2NZD - chains I and G of the 10 polymer chains in the assembly; structure by X-ray diffraction, 2.65 A resolution.

# Chain I
Molecule: 145-nt DNA strand
Sequence (145 nucleotides; numbered -72 to 72; the number before each row is that of its first residue; numbers below 1 keep their minus sign (DA-72 is residue -72)):
   -72 ATCAATATCCACCTGCAGATACTACCAAAAGTGTATTTGGAAACTGCTCC
   -22 ATCAAAAGGCATGTTCAGCTGAATCAGCTGAACATGCCTTTTGATGGAGC
    28 AGTTTCCAAATACACTTTTGGTAGTATCTGCAGGTGGATATTGAT

# Chain G
Molecule: histone H2A
Source organism: Xenopus laevis
UniProtKB: Q6AZJ8 (Q6AZJ8_XENLA); residues 1-119 here correspond to UniProt positions 2-120 (UniProt number = residue number + 1)
Sequence (119 residues; row label = number of the first residue in the row):
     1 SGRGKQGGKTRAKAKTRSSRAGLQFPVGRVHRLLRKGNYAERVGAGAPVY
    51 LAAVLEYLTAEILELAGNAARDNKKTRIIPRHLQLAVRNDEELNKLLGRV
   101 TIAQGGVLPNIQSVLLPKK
Unresolved in the structure: 1-13

# Chain I / chain G interface
Residue-residue contacts (14):
  DA37(I) - Arg42(G)  hydrogen bond to the sugar
  DA37(I) - Gly44(G)  phosphate contact
  DA37(I) - Ala45(G)  hydrogen bond to the phosphate
  DT38(I) - Arg35(G)  salt bridge to the phosphate
  DT38(I) - Arg42(G)  phosphate contact
  DT38(I) - Val43(G)  hydrogen bond to the phosphate
  DG47(I) - Arg29(G)  hydrogen bond to the phosphate
  DG48(I) - Arg29(G)  salt bridge to the phosphate
  DG57(I) - Thr76(G)  hydrogen bond to the phosphate
  DG57(I) - Arg77(G)  sugar contact
  DC58(I) - Lys75(G)  phosphate contact
  DC58(I) - Thr76(G)  hydrogen bond to the phosphate
  DC58(I) - Arg77(G)  hydrogen bond to the phosphate
  DA59(I) - Lys75(G)  salt bridge to the phosphate
Interface residues without a listed pair, chain I (8 interface residues in all): DT46
Interface residues without a listed pair, chain G (12 interface residues in all): Thr16, Glu41, Lys74

# Overview
8 residues of chain I face 12 of chain G across their interface; the contacts include 7 hydrogen bonds and 3
salt bridges. Among the polar pairs are DA37(I)-Arg42(G), DA37(I)-Ala45(G) and DT38(I)-Val43(G).
Chain I is a 145-nt DNA strand and chain G is histone H2A (Xenopus laevis); the structure, Nucleosome core
particle containing 145 bp of DNA, was determined by X-ray diffraction.
